PDB entry 1PTY | X-ray diffraction, 1.85 A resolution | chain A

== Chain A ==
Molecule: Protein tyrosine phosphatase 1B
From: Homo sapiens
Notes: EC 3.1.3.48
UniProt: P18031 (PTN1_HUMAN); residue numbers follow UniProt; this construct covers 1-321
Amino-acid sequence (321 residues; each row starts with the number of its first residue):
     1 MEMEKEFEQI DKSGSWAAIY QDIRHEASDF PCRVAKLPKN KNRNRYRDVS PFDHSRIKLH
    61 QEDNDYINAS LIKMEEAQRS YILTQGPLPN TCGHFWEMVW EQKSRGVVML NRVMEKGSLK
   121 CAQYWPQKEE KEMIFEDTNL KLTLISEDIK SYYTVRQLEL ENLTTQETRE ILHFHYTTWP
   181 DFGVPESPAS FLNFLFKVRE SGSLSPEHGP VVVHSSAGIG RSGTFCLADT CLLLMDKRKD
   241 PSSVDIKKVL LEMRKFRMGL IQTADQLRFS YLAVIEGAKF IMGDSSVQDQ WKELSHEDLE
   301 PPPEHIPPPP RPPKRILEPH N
Unresolved in the structure: 1, 300-321
Sequence notes: engineered mutation Ser215 (Cys in P18031)
Small-molecule neighbours:
  - O-phosphotyrosine (PTR), molecule 1: Arg24, Ala27, Asp48, Val49, Ile219, Arg254, Met258, Gly259, Gln262
  - O-phosphotyrosine (PTR), molecule 2: Tyr46, Asp48, Val49, Asp181, Phe182, Ser215, Ser216, Ala217, Gly218, Ile219, Gly220, Arg221, Gln262
Swiss-Prot annotation at these positions:
  - binding site (substrate): Asp181, Gln262
  - modified residue: Met1 (N-acetylmethionine), Tyr20 (Phosphotyrosine), Ser50 (Phosphoserine), Tyr66 (Phosphotyrosine), Ser242 (Phosphoserine), Ser243 (Phosphoserine)
  - mutagenesis: Ser50 (S50A/D: No phosphorylation), Asp181 (D181A: Substrate-trapping mutant)
From the paper describing this entry:
  - Mg2+ coordination through a water molecule: His54, Glu129, Glu130
  - conformationally variable residues (loop rearrangement, side-chain flip): Asp48, Trp179 to Ser187
  - binding site for O-phosphotyrosine: Arg24, Tyr46, Asp48, Val49, Phe182, Ser216 to Arg221, Arg254, Met258, Gln262

== Summary ==
Chain A binds O-phosphotyrosine. From UniProt: substrate-binding residues Asp181 and Gln262 and 2 mutagenesis
sites. The paper reports a binding site for O-phosphotyrosine at Arg24, Tyr46 and Asp48 among others;
water-mediated Mg2+ coordination by His54, Glu129 and Glu130.
Chain A is Protein tyrosine phosphatase 1B (Homo sapiens); the structure, Crystal structure of protein
tyrosine phosphatase 1B complexed with two phosphotyrosine molecules, was determined by X-ray diffraction,
deposited together with 1AAX.
